4Y7Y - chains H and Z of the 32 polymer chains in the assembly; structure by X-ray diffraction, 2.40 A resolution.

== Chain H ==
Protein: Proteasome subunit beta type-2
Organism: Saccharomyces cerevisiae (strain ATCC 204508 / S288c)
Notes: EC 3.4.25.1
UniProtKB: P25043 (PSB2_YEAST); residues 1-232 here correspond to UniProt positions 30-261 (UniProt number = residue number + 29)
Sequence (232 residues; row label = number of the first residue in the row):
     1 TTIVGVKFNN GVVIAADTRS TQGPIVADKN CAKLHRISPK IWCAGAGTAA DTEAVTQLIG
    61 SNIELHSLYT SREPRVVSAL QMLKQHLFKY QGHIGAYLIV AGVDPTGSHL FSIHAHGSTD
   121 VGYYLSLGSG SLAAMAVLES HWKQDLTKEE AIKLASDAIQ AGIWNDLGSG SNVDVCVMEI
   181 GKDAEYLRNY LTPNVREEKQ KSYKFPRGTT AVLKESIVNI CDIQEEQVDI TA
Unresolved in the structure: 223-232
Swiss-Prot annotation at these positions:
  - active site: Thr1 (Nucleophile)

== Chain Z ==
Protein: Proteasome subunit beta type-6
Organism: Saccharomyces cerevisiae (strain ATCC 204508 / S288c)
Notes: EC 3.4.25.1
UniProtKB: P23724 (PSB6_YEAST); residues 1-222 here correspond to UniProt positions 20-241 (UniProt number = residue number + 19)
Sequence (222 residues; numbered 1 to 222; the number before each row is that of its first residue):
     1 QFNPYGDNGG TILGIAGEDF AVLAGDTRNI TDYSINSRYE PKVFDCGDNI VMSANGFAAD
    61 GDALVKRFKN SVKWYHFDHN DKKLSINSAA RNIQHLLYGK RFFPYYVHTI IAGLDEDGKG
   121 AVYSFDPVGS YEREQCRAGG AAASLIMPFL DNQVNFKNQY EPGTNGKVKK PLKYLSVEEV
   181 IKLVRDSFTS ATERHIQVGD GLEILIVTKD GVRKEFYELK RD
Ion coordination: Mg2+: Thr192, Val198

== Interface between chain H and chain Z ==
Pairs across the interface (57; chain H residue first):
  Arg19(H) with Ile196(Z); Asp222(Z), salt bridge
  Gly23(H) with Tyr33(Z)
  Pro24(H) with His195(Z); Ile196(Z), hydrogen bond (backbone-backbone)
  Ile25(H) with Arg194(Z); His195(Z)
  Val26(H) with Glu193(Z); Arg194(Z), hydrogen bond (backbone-backbone); Ile196(Z), hydrophobic
  Ala27(H) with Arg194(Z), hydrogen bond (backbone-side chain)
  Lys29(H) with Glu193(Z), salt bridge; Arg194(Z)
  Ile163(H) with Asp222(Z)
  Trp164(H) with Ile35(Z); Arg38(Z), hydrogen bond (backbone-side chain); Arg221(Z); Asp222(Z)
  Asn165(H) with Tyr33(Z); Arg38(Z)
  Asp166(H) with Tyr33(Z)
  Leu167(H) with Arg28(Z); Ile30(Z), hydrophobic; Asp32(Z); Tyr33(Z), hydrogen bond (backbone-backbone); Ile35(Z), hydrophobic; Ile196(Z)
  Gly168(H) with Tyr33(Z)
  Ser169(H) with Asp222(Z)
  Gly170(H) with Asp222(Z)
  Ser171(H) with Asp222(Z), hydrogen bond (backbone-side chain)
  Asn194(H) with Lys220(Z), hydrogen bond (backbone-side chain); Asp222(Z)
  Arg196(H) with Thr189(Z), hydrogen bond; Ser190(Z), hydrogen bond; Glu193(Z)
  Glu197(H) with Arg185(Z), salt bridge
  Lys199(H) with Asp186(Z)
  Gln200(H) with Lys182(Z); Arg185(Z), hydrogen bond; Asp186(Z), hydrogen bond (backbone-side chain)
  Lys201(H) with Glu179(Z); Asp186(Z)
  Tyr203(H) with Phe149(Z); Gln153(Z); Leu183(Z); Asp186(Z), hydrogen bond
  Phe205(H) with Asn152(Z); Gln153(Z); Gln159(Z)
  Arg207(H) with Pro162(Z)
  Gly208(H) with Pro162(Z)
  Thr209(H) with Asn158(Z); Gln159(Z); Tyr160(Z), hydrogen bond (backbone-backbone)
  Ala211(H) with Tyr160(Z), hydrophobic; Gly166(Z)
Also at the interface, not in a pair above, chain H (33 interface residues in all): Thr21, Asp28, Ser129, Val195, Pro206
Also at the interface, not in a pair above, chain Z (32 interface residues in all): Ser34, Leu145, Glu161, Glu218

== In short ==
33 residues of chain H and 32 residues of chain Z are in contact, with 13 hydrogen bonds and 3 salt bridges.
Among the polar pairs are Arg19(H)-Asp222(Z), Lys29(H)-Glu193(Z) and Glu197(H)-Arg185(Z). From UniProt:
active-site residue Thr1(H) on chain H.
Chain H is Proteasome subunit beta type-2 and chain Z is Proteasome subunit beta type-6, both from
Saccharomyces cerevisiae (strain ATCC 204508 / S288c); the structure, Yeast 20S proteasome in complex with
Ac-LAA-ep, was determined by X-ray diffraction together with 4Y69, 4Y6A, 4Y6V, 4Y6Z, 4Y70, 4Y74 and 34 further
entries from the same study.
